PDB entry 7Z31 | electron microscopy, 2.76 A resolution | chains A and F of the 19 polymer chains in the assembly

Chain A:
Protein: DNA-directed RNA polymerase III subunit RPC1
Organism: Saccharomyces cerevisiae S288C
Notes: EC 2.7.7.6
UniProt: P04051 (RPC1_YEAST); residue numbers follow UniProt; this construct covers 1-1460
Amino-acid sequence (1460 residues; each row starts with the number of its first residue):
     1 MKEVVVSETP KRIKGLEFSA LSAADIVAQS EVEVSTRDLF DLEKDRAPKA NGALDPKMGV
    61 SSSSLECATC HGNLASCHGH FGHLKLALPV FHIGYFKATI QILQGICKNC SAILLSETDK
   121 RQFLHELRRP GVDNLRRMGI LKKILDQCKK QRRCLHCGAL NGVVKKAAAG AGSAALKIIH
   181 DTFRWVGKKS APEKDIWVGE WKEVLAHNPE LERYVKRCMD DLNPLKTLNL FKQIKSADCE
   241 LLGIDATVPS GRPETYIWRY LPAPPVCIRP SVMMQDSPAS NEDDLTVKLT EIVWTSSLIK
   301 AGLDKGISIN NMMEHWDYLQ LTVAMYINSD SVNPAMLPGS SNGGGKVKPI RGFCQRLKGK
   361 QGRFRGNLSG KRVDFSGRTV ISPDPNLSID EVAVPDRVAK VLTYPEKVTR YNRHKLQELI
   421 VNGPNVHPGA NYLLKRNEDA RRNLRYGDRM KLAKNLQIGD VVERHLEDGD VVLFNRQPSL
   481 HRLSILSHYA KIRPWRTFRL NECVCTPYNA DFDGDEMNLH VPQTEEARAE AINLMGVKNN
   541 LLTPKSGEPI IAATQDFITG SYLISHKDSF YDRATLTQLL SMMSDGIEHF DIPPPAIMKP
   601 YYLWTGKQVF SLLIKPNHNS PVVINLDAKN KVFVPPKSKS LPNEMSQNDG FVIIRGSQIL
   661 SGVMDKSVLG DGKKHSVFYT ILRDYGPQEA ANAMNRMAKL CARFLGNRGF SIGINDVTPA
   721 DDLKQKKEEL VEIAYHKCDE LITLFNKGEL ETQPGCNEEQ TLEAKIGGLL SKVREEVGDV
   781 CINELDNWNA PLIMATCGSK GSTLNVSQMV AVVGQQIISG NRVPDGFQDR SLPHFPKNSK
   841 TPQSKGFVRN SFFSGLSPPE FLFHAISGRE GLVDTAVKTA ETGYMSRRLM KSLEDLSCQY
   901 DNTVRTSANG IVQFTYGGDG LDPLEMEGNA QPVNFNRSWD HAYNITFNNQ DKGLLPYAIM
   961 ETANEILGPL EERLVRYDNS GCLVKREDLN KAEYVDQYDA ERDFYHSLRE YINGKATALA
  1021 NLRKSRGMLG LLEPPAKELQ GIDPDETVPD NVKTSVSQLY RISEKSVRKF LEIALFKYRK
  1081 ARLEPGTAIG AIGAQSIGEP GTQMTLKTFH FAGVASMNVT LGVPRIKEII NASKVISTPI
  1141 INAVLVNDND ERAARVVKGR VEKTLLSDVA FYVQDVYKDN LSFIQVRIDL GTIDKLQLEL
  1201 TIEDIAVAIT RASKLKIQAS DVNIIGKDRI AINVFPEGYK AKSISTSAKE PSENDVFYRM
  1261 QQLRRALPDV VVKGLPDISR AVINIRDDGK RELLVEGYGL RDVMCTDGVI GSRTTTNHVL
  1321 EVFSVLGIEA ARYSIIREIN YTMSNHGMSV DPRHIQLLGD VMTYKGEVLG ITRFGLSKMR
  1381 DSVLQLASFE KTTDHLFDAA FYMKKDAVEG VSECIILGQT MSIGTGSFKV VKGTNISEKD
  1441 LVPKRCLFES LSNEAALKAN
Unresolved in the structure: 1, 169-174, 333-347, 1237-1251, 1457-1460
Metal / ion sites: Zn2+ site 1: Cys67, Cys70, Cys77, His80; Zn2+ site 2: Cys107, Cys110, Cys154, Cys157; Mg2+: Asp511, Asp513, Asp515

Chain F:
Protein: DNA-directed RNA polymerases I, II, and III subunit RPABC2
Organism: Saccharomyces cerevisiae S288C
UniProt: P20435 (RPAB2_YEAST); numbering as in UniProt (aligned over 1-155)
Amino-acid sequence (155 residues; numbered 1 to 155; the number before each row is that of its first residue):
     1 MSDYEEAFND GNENFEDFDV EHFSDEETYE EKPQFKDGET TDANGKTIVT GGNGPEDFQQ
    61 HEQIRRKTLK EKAIPKDQRA TTPYMTKYER ARILGTRALQ ISMNAPVFVD LEGETDPLRI
   121 AMKELAEKKI PLVIRRYLPD GSFEDWSVEE LIVDL
Unresolved in the structure: 1-70, 154-155

Chain A / chain F interface:
Residue-residue contacts - 69 pairs, chain A then chain F:
  Lys407(A) - Ser102(F)
  Thr409(A) - Ile101(F)
  Thr409(A) - Ser102(F)
  Thr409(A) - Asn104(F)
  Arg410(A) - Asn104(F)  hydrogen bond (side chain-backbone)
  Tyr411(A) - Ile101(F)  hydrophobic
  Tyr411(A) - Ala105(F)  hydrogen bond (side chain-backbone)
  Tyr411(A) - Pro106(F)
  Tyr411(A) - Val107(F)  hydrogen bond (side chain-backbone)
  Tyr411(A) - Leu111(F)  hydrophobic
  Tyr411(A) - Thr115(F)
  Asn412(A) - Thr115(F)
  His414(A) - Thr115(F)
  Lys415(A) - Thr115(F)
  Ile458(A) - Asn104(F)
  Glu525(A) - Ala98(F)
  Glu525(A) - Leu99(F)
  Glu525(A) - Ser102(F)
  Glu525(A) - Pro117(F)
  Glu526(A) - Arg92(F)
  Glu526(A) - Gly95(F)
  Glu526(A) - Thr96(F)  hydrogen bond (side chain-backbone)
  Glu526(A) - Leu99(F)
  Arg528(A) - Asp116(F)  salt bridge
  Arg528(A) - Pro117(F)
  Arg528(A) - Leu118(F)
  Ala529(A) - Gly95(F)
  Ala529(A) - Leu118(F)  hydrophobic
  Ile532(A) - Leu118(F)  hydrophobic
  Asn533(A) - Arg90(F)
  Asn533(A) - Ala91(F)
  Asn533(A) - Leu94(F)
  Leu534(A) - Lys87(F)
  Leu534(A) - Tyr88(F)  hydrophobic
  Leu534(A) - Ala91(F)  hydrophobic
  Gln899(A) - Pro139(F)
  Tyr900(A) - Thr81(F)
  Tyr900(A) - Glu89(F)  hydrogen bond
  Tyr900(A) - Arg136(F)
  Tyr900(A) - Tyr137(F)
  Tyr900(A) - Leu138(F)  hydrophobic
  Asp901(A) - Pro139(F)
  Arg905(A) - Pro139(F)
  Asn909(A) - Pro139(F)  hydrogen bond (side chain-backbone)
  Arg1079(A) - Tyr84(F)
  Glu1084(A) - Thr86(F)
  Glu1084(A) - Lys87(F)  salt bridge
  Pro1085(A) - Tyr88(F)
  Gly1086(A) - Tyr88(F)
  Thr1087(A) - Tyr88(F)  hydrogen bond
  Gly1424(A) - Tyr88(F)
  Thr1425(A) - Tyr88(F)
  Thr1425(A) - Arg92(F)  hydrogen bond (backbone-side chain)
  Phe1428(A) - Tyr88(F)
  Phe1428(A) - Glu89(F)
  Phe1428(A) - Arg92(F)  hydrogen bond (backbone-side chain)
  Phe1428(A) - Ile134(F)  hydrophobic
  Phe1428(A) - Arg135(F)
  Lys1429(A) - Val133(F)
  Lys1429(A) - Ile134(F)
  Lys1429(A) - Arg135(F)  hydrogen bond (backbone-backbone)
  Lys1429(A) - Tyr137(F)
  Val1430(A) - Arg92(F)
  Val1430(A) - Leu132(F)  hydrophobic
  Val1430(A) - Val133(F)
  Val1431(A) - Leu132(F)
  Val1431(A) - Val133(F)  hydrogen bond (backbone-backbone)
  Val1431(A) - Arg135(F)
  Lys1432(A) - Pro131(F)
Also at the interface, not in a pair above, chain A (38 interface residues in all): Glu406, Gly469, Glu530, Thr903, Ala1088, Gly1426
Also at the interface, not in a pair above, chain F (41 interface residues in all): Met85, Ile93, Met103, Glu114, Arg119, Ile120, Met122

In short:
Chain A and chain F form an interface of 38 and 41 residues respectively, with 11 hydrogen bonds and 2 salt
bridges. Polar pairs include Arg528(A)-Asp116(F), Glu1084(A)-Lys87(F) and Arg410(A)-Asn104(F). Cys67(A),
Cys70(A), Cys77(A) and His80(A) form the Zn2+ site 1.
Chain A is DNA-directed RNA polymerase III subunit RPC1 and chain F is DNA-directed RNA polymerases I, II, and
III subunit RPABC2, both from Saccharomyces cerevisiae S288C; the structure, Structure of yeast RNA Polymerase
III-Ty1 integrase complex at 2.7 A (focus subunit C11, no C11 ..., was determined by electron microscopy (same
publication as 7Z0H, 7Z2Z, 7Z30 and 8BWS).
